Entry 7S6B (X-ray diffraction, 2.35 A resolution); this record covers chains A and C of the 5 polymer chains in the assembly.

[Chain A]
Protein: Polyketide synthase
From: Streptomyces lasalocidi
Notes: fragment: KS and AT domains, residues 1-924
UniProtKB: B6ZK67 (B6ZK67_STRLS); residues 1-924 here = UniProt positions 1-924
Sequence (944 residues; row label = number of the first residue in the row; numbers below 1 keep their minus sign (Met-19 is residue -19)):
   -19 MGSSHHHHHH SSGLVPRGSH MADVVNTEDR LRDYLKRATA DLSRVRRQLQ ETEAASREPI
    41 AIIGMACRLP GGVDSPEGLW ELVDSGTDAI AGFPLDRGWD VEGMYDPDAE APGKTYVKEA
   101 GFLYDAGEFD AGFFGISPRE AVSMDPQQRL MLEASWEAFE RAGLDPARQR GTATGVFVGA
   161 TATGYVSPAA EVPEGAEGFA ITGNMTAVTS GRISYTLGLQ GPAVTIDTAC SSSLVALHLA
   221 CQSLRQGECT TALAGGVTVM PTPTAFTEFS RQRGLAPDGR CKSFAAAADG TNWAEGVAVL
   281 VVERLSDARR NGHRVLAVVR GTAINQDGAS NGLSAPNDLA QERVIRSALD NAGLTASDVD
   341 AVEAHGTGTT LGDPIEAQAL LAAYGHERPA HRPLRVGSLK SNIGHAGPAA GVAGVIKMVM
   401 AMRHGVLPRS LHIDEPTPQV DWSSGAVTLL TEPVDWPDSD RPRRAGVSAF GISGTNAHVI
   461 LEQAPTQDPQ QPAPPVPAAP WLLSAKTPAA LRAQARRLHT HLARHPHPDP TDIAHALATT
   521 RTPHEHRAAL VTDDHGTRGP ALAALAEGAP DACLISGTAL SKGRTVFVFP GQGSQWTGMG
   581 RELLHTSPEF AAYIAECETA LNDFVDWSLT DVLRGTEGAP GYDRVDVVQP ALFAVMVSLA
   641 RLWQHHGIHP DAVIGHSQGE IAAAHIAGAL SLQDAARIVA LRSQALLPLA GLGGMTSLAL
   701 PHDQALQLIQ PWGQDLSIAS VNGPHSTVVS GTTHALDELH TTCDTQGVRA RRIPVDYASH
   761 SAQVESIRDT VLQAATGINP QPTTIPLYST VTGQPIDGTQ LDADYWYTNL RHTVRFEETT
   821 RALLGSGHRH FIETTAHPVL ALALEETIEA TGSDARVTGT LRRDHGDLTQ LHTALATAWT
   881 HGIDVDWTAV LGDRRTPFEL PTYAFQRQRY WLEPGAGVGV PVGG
Disordered / not traced: -19 to 13, 168-171, 469-471, 914-924
Sequence notes: initiating methionine (-19); expression tag (-18 to 0)
From the paper describing this entry:
  - catalytic residues: Ser657

[Chain C]
Protein: Polyketide synthase
From: Streptomyces lasalocidi
Notes: fragment: KR domain, residues 925-1468
UniProtKB: B6ZK67 (B6ZK67_STRLS); residue numbers follow UniProt; this construct covers 925-1468
Sequence (544 residues; numbered 925 to 1468; the number before each row is that of its first residue):
   925 TSAEARFWDA VEDEDLEALV AAIGADGDDA SWAGVLPALA GWRRRQREQS ALDDLRYKVT
   985 WKPTAVADGA SATGTWLVVV PESLAGGGWP VVVARAVDQA GGRPVVLSVD AADGADRSRL
  1045 GLRIHEALGE GPVPDAVVSL LALDPSALPG LPDVPQALAS TAALVQALLD LGLEARLWCV
  1105 TSGAVSVSGA DGPSAPEQAA VWGFGRVAGL EHPHLWAGLV DLPPEADERT AARLVGVLAG
  1165 AGGEDQVALR SSGVFVRRLV RAPASEVPAV RSWKPGGTVL VTGGTGGLGR QVARWLARGG
  1225 ADHLLLVSRR GVDAPGADEL VDELTDLGAR VTVAACDVAD RDAVQRLLSE QVPSDAPLTA
  1285 VIHTAAVLDD GVIDSLSPER MEQVLRVKVG GAVHLYELTR ESDLSAFVLF SSFGSTFGLP
  1345 GLGNYAPGNA ALEALAEQWR AEGRPATAVG WGTWAGGGMA DGGVGERGRT HGIHELEPAL
  1405 ATAALEQALE RDESSPVIID IDWERFAVAF HAKRPTRGFE LVPEAQAALE AADGGPGPDG
  1465 GAGD
Disordered / not traced: 949-953, 991, 1380-1393, 1455-1468

[Chain A / chain C interface]
Residue-residue contacts (9):
  Arg119(A) with Ala1451(C), hydrogen bond (side chain-backbone); Glu1454(C), salt bridge
  Glu174(A) with Glu1448(C); Ala1451(C)
  Gly175(A) with Glu1428(C); Ala1452(C)
  Ala176(A) with Glu1428(C), hydrogen bond (backbone-side chain)
  Glu177(A) with Glu1428(C), hydrogen bond (backbone-side chain)
  Gly178(A) with Glu1428(C), hydrogen bond (backbone-side chain)

[In short]
6 residues of chain A and 5 residues of chain C are in contact; the contacts include 4 hydrogen bonds and 1
salt bridge. Polar contacts include Arg119(A)-Glu1454(C), Arg119(A)-Ala1451(C) and Ala176(A)-Glu1428(C). The
paper reports the catalytic residue Ser657(A).
Here chain A is Polyketide synthase and chain C is Polyketide synthase, both from Streptomyces lasalocidi.
Entry 7S6B (Crystal structure of modular polyketide synthase apo-Lsd14 from the Lasalocid biosynthesis
pathway, trapped in the transacylation ...) was determined by X-ray diffraction, deposited together with 7S6C
and 7S6D.
